Entry 2DDG (X-ray diffraction, 2.10 A resolution); this record covers chains D and A of the 3 polymer chains in the assembly.

[Chain D]
Molecule: 14-nt DNA strand
Sequence (14 nucleotides; row label = number of the first residue in the row):
     1 GGACTAAGGC AACA

[Chain A]
Molecule: uracil-DNA glycosylase
Source organism: Thermus thermophilus
Notes: EC 3.2.2.-
Amino-acid sequence (219 residues; row label = number of the first residue in the row):
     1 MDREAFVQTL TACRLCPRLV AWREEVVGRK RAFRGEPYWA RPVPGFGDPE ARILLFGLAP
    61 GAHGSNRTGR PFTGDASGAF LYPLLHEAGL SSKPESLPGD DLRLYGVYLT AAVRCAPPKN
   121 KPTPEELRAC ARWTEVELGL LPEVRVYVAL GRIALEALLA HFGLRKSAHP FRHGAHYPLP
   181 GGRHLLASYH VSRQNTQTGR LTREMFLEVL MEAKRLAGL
Metal / ion sites: 4Fe-4S cluster Fe: Cys-13, Cys-16, Cys-115, Cys-130
Residues lining bound ligands:
  - dihydrogenphosphate ion (2HP): Ala-59, Pro-60, Gly-61, Gly-64, Ser-65, Asn-66, Pro-71, Phe-72, Asp-75, Ser-77
  - 4Fe-4S cluster (SF4): Leu-10, Cys-13, Arg-14, Leu-15, Cys-16, Leu-19, Val-20, Pro-42, Val-113, Arg-114, Cys-115, Ala-129, Cys-130, Trp-133

[Interface between chain D and chain A]
Pairs across the interface (14):
  DG1(D) / Lys-166(A)  phosphate contact
  DG8(D) / Gln-194(A)  hydrogen bond to the base
  DG8(D) / Thr-198(A)  base contact
  DG9(D) / Arg-193(A)  base contact
  DG9(D) / Gln-197(A)  base contact
  DG9(D) / Thr-198(A)  sugar contact
  DC10(D) / Arg-193(A)  hydrogen bond to the base
  DC10(D) / Gln-197(A)  hydrogen bond to the base
  DA11(D) / Arg-193(A)  hydrogen bond to the sugar
  DA12(D) / Lys-30(A)  hydrogen bond to the phosphate
  DC13(D) / Lys-30(A)  salt bridge to the phosphate
  DC13(D) / Arg-31(A)  salt bridge to the phosphate
  DC13(D) / Ala-32(A)  hydrogen bond to the phosphate
  DA14(D) / Arg-31(A)  salt bridge to the phosphate
Also at the interface, not in a pair above, chain D (10 interface residues in all): DG2, DA7
Also at the interface, not in a pair above, chain A (10 interface residues in all): Pro-124, Arg-200

[In short]
Chain D and chain A each contribute 10 residues to their interface; the contacts include 6 hydrogen bonds and
3 salt bridges. Polar pairs include DG8(D)/Gln-194(A), DC10(D)/Arg-193(A) and DC10(D)/Gln-197(A). Ligands of
chain A: 4Fe-4S cluster and dihydrogenphosphate ion.
Here chain D is a 14-nt DNA strand and chain A is uracil-DNA glycosylase (Thermus thermophilus). Entry 2DDG
(Crystal structure of uracil-DNA glycosylase in complex with AP:G containing DNA) was determined by X-ray
diffraction, deposited together with 2D3Y.
